Entry 4EJG (X-ray diffraction, 2.50 A resolution); this record covers chain A.

# Chain A
Protein: Cytochrome P450 2A13
Source organism: Homo sapiens
Notes: EC 1.14.14.1
UniProt: Q16696 (CP2AD_HUMAN); residue numbers follow UniProt; this construct covers 31-494
Amino-acid sequence (476 residues; row label = number of the first residue in the row):
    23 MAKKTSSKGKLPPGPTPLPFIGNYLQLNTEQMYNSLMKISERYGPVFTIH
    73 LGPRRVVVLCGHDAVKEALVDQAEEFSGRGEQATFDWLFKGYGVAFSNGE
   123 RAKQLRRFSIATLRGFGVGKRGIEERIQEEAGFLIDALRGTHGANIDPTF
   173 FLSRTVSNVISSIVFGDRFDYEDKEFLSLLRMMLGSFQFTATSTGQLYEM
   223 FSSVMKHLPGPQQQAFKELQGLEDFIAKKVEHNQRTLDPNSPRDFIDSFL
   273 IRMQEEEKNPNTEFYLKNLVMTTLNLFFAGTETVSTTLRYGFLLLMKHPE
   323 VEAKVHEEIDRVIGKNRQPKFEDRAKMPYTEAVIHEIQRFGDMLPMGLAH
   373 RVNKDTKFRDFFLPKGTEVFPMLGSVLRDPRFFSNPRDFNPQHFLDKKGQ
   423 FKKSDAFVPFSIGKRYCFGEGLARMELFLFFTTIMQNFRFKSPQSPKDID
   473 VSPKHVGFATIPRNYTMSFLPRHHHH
Not modelled in the structure: 23-30, 495-498
Construct notes: expression tag (23-30, 495-498)
Ion coordination: heme Fe near Cys439 (its only coordinating residue here)
Ligand contacts:
  - heme (HEM): Arg101, Val116, Ala117, Arg128, Ile182, Asn297, Leu298, Ala301, Gly302, Thr305, Val306, Thr309, Gln360, Met365, Leu366, Leu370, His372, Leu395, Pro431, Phe432, Ser433, Ile434, Arg437, Tyr438, Cys439, Phe440, Gly441, Leu444, Ala445
  - (S)-3-(1-methylpyrrolidin-2-yl)pyridine (NCT): Phe107, Phe111, Ala117, Phe118, Phe209, Asn297, Phe300, Ala301, Thr305, Leu366, Leu370
Curated features (UniProtKB/Swiss-Prot):
  - binding site (substrate): Asn297
  - binding site (heme): Cys439
  - natural variant: Arg101 (R101Q: In allele CYP2A13*4), Thr134 (T134TT: In allele CYP2A13*3), Asp158 (D158E: In allele CYP2A13*3 and allele CYP2A13*8), Arg257 (R257C: In allele CYP2A13*2), Val323 (V323L: In allele CYP2A13*9), Phe453 (F453Y: In allele CYP2A13*5), Arg494 (R494C: In allele CYP2A13*6)
  - mutagenesis: Leu110 (L110V: Decreases phenacetin O-deethylation activity 8 fold), Ala117 (A117V: Increases phenacetin O-deethylation activity 5 fold), Ser208 (S208I: Decreases phenacetin O-deethylation activity 10 fold), Ala213 (A213S: Decreases phenacetin O-deethylation activity 2 fold), Phe300 (F300I: Decreases phenacetin O-deethylation activity 40 fold), Ala301 (A301G: Decreases phenacetin O-deethylation activity 20 fold), Met365 (M365V: Decreases phenacetin O-deethylation activity 7 fold), Leu366 (L366I: Increases phenacetin O-deethylation activity 3 fold), Gly369 (G369S: Decreases phenacetin O-deethylation activity 9 fold), His372 (H372R: Decreases phenacetin O-deethylation activity 3 fold)
What the authors report for this chain:
  - binding site for (S)-3-(1-methylpyrrolidin-2-yl)pyridine: Asn297

# Overview
Bound to chain A: heme and (S)-3-(1-methylpyrrolidin-2-yl)pyridine. From UniProt: substrate-binding residue
Asn297, heme-binding residue Cys439 and 10 mutagenesis sites. From the paper: a binding site for
(S)-3-(1-methylpyrrolidin-2-yl)pyridine at Asn297.
Chain A is Cytochrome P450 2A13 (Homo sapiens); the structure, Human Cytochrome P450 2A13 in complex with
Nicotine, was determined by X-ray diffraction (same publication as 4EJH, 4EJI and 4EJJ).
